Entry 8WKI (electron microscopy, 3.30 A resolution); this record covers chains 2 and 7 of the 53 polymer chains in the assembly.

[Chain 2 (and 7)]
Name: Flagellar basal-body rod protein FlgG
Organism: Salmonella enterica subsp. enterica serovar Typhimurium str. LT2
Notes: chain 7 of this document is another copy of the same molecule, construct and numbering; everything in this record applies to it too
UniProt: P0A1J3 (FLGG_SALTY); residue numbers follow UniProt; this construct covers 1-260
Chain sequence (260 residues; numbered 1 to 260; the number before each row is that of its first residue):
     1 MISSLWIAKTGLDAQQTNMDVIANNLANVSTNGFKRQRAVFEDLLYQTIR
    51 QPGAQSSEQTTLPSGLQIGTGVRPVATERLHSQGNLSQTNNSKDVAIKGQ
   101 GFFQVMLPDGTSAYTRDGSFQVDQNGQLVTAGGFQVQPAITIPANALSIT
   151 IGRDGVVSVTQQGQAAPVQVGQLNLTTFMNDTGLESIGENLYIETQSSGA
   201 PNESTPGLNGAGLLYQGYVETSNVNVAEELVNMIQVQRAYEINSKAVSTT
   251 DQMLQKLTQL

[Interface between chain 2 and chain 7]
Contacting residue pairs - 100 pairs, chain 2 then chain 7:
  Q16(2) - I2(7)
  Q16(2) - S3(7)  hydrogen bond
  Q16(2) - M253(7)
  T17(2) - I68(7)
  M19(2) - S4(7)
  M19(2) - A246(7)
  M19(2) - T250(7)
  M19(2) - M253(7)  hydrophobic
  D20(2) - S3(7)  hydrogen bond
  D20(2) - S4(7)  hydrogen bond (side chain-backbone)
  D20(2) - I7(7)
  A23(2) - S4(7)
  A23(2) - I7(7)
  N24(2) - I7(7)
  N24(2) - Y46(7)
  N24(2) - G69(7)
  N24(2) - T70(7)
  L26(2) - I242(7)  hydrophobic
  L26(2) - N243(7)
  A27(2) - I7(7)
  A27(2) - V72(7)
  N28(2) - D43(7)  hydrogen bond
  N28(2) - G71(7)
  N28(2) - V72(7)
  V29(2) - Q15(7)
  S30(2) - Q15(7)
  S30(2) - N18(7)
  S30(2) - F41(7)
  T31(2) - F41(7)
  T31(2) - V72(7)
  F34(2) - D43(7)
  F34(2) - Y46(7)
  Q37(2) - Y46(7)
  Q37(2) - Q67(7)  hydrogen bond (side chain-backbone)
  R73(2) - R50(7)
  P74(2) - L66(7)  hydrophobic
  V75(2) - R50(7)  hydrogen bond (backbone-side chain)
  A76(2) - S64(7)
  A76(2) - L66(7)
  T77(2) - S64(7)
  T77(2) - G65(7)
  T77(2) - L66(7)
  T77(2) - Q67(7)
  E78(2) - S64(7)
  T89(2) - R36(7)  hydrogen bond (backbone-side chain)
  N90(2) - L80(7)
  N91(2) - R38(7)
  N91(2) - L80(7)
  D94(2) - R38(7)  salt bridge
  S119(2) - E78(7)  hydrogen bond
  Q121(2) - E78(7)  hydrogen bond
  V122(2) - N180(7)  hydrogen bond (backbone-side chain)
  D123(2) - N180(7)
  Q124(2) - M179(7)
  Q124(2) - Q196(7)
  Q124(2) - S197(7)
  Q124(2) - G199(7)
  A131(2) - V40(7)  hydrophobic
  A131(2) - V75(7)
  A144(2) - M179(7)  hydrophobic
  N145(2) - N209(7)  hydrogen bond
  A146(2) - Q100(7)  hydrogen bond (backbone-side chain)
  Q162(2) - G207(7)
  Q162(2) - L208(7)
  Q162(2) - N209(7)
  Q162(2) - G210(7)
  T182(2) - S64(7)
  E185(2) - Q51(7)  hydrogen bond
  E185(2) - P52(7)
  E185(2) - Q67(7)
  S186(2) - Y46(7)
  S186(2) - Q67(7)
  G188(2) - D43(7)
  G188(2) - L44(7)
  G188(2) - Y46(7)
  E189(2) - E42(7)
  E189(2) - D43(7)  hydrogen bond (backbone-backbone)
  N190(2) - F41(7)
  N190(2) - E42(7)
  N190(2) - D43(7)  hydrogen bond (side chain-backbone)
  T195(2) - P52(7)
  Q196(2) - G53(7)  hydrogen bond (side chain-backbone)
  Q196(2) - Q55(7)  hydrogen bond
  Q196(2) - T61(7)
  S197(2) - G53(7)
  S197(2) - P63(7)
  V226(2) - I242(7)  hydrophobic
  L230(2) - I242(7)  hydrophobic
  M233(2) - K245(7)
  M233(2) - T249(7)
  Q237(2) - T249(7)
  Q237(2) - Q252(7)
  Y240(2) - M253(7)
  Y240(2) - L257(7)
  E241(2) - K256(7)  hydrogen bond (backbone-side chain)
  S244(2) - K256(7)  hydrogen bond
  S244(2) - L260(7)
  K245(2) - K256(7)
  V247(2) - L260(7)  hydrophobic
  S248(2) - L260(7)
Other interface residues (no listed pair), chain 2 (59 interface residues in all): G126, G132, I142, N180, G183, V236
Other interface residues (no listed pair), chain 7 (60 interface residues in all): G11, A54, L62, A76, T177, A239

[In short]
The interface between chain 2 and chain 7 involves 59 residues on one side and 60 on the other; the contacts
include 19 hydrogen bonds and 1 salt bridge. Polar contacts include D94(2)-R38(7), Q16(2)-S3(7) and
D20(2)-S3(7).
Chain 2 and chain 7 are both Flagellar basal-body rod protein FlgG (Salmonella enterica subsp. enterica
serovar Typhimurium str. LT2); the structure, Cryo-EM structure of the distal rod-hook within the flagellar
motor-hook complex in the CW state, was determined by electron microscopy, deposited together with 8WHT, 8WIW,
8WK3, 8WK4, 8WKK, 8WKQ and 11 further entries.
